4LF6 - chains A and I of the 21 polymer chains in the assembly; structure by X-ray diffraction, 3.31 A resolution.

== Chain A ==
Molecule: 16S rRNA
From: Thermus thermophilus
Sequence (1522 nucleotides; row label = number of the first residue in the row; note: 43 numbers in that range are skipped by the numbering (no residue carries them; nothing is unmodelled there); a row labelled like 190A-190L holds insertion residues (190A, then the next letters in order); numbering starts at 0):
     0 UUUGUUGGAG AGUUUGAUCC UGGCUCAGGG UGAACGCUGG CGGCGUGCCU AAGACAUGCA
    60 AGUCGUGCGG G
    73 CCGCGGGGUU UU
    88 ACUCCG
    95 UGGUC
   101 AGCGGCGGAC GGGUGAGUAA CGCGUGGGU
  129A G
   130 ACCUACCCGG AAGAGGGGGA CAACCCGGGG AAACUCGGGC UAAUCCCCCA UGUGGACCCG
   190 C
190A-190L CCCUUGGGGUGU
   191 GUCCAAAGGG CUUU
   216 GCCCGCUUCC GGAUGGGCCC GCGUCCCAUC AGCUAGUUGG UGGGGUAAUG GCCCACCAAG
   276 GCGACGACGG GUAGCCGGUC UGAGAGGAUG GCCGGCCACA GGGGCACUGA GACACGGGCC
   336 CCACUCCUAC GGGAGGCAGC AGUUAGGAAU CUUCCGCAAU GGGCGCAAGC CUGACGGAGC
   396 GACGCCGCUU GGAGGAAGAA GCCCUUCGGG GUGUAAACUC CUGAA
   442 CCCGGGACGA AACCCCCGAC GA
   474 GGGGACUGAC GGUACCGGG
   494 GUAAUAGCGC CGGCCAACUC CGUGCCAGCA GCCGCGGUAA UACGGAGGGC GCGAGCGUUA
   554 CCCGGAUUCA CUGGGCGUAA AGGGCGUGUA GGCGGCCUGG GGCGUCCCAU GUGAAAGACC
   614 ACGGCUCAAC CGUGGGGGAG CGUGGGAUAC GCUCAGGCUA GACGGUGGGA GAGGGUGGUG
   674 GAAUUCCCGG AGUAGCGGUG AAAUGCGCAG AUACCGGGAG GAACGCCGAU GGCGAAGGCA
   734 GCCACCUGGU CCACCCGUGA CGCUGAGGCG CGAAAGCGUG GGGAGCAAAC CGGAUUAGAU
   794 ACCCGGGUAG UCCACGCCCU AAACGAUGCG CGCUAGGUCU CUGGGUCU
   848 CCUGGGGGCC GAAGCUAACG CGUUAAGCGC GCCGCCUGGG GAGUACGGCC GCAAGGCUGA
   908 AACUCAAAGG AAUUGACGGG GGCCCGCACA AGCGGUGGAG CAUGUGGUUU AAUUCGAAGX
   968 AACGCGAAGA ACCUUACCAG GCCUUGACAU GCUAGG
 1003A G
  1004 AACCCGGGUG AAAGCCUGGG GUGCCCC
1030A-1030D GCGA
  1031 GGGGAGCCCU AGCACAGGUG CUGCAUGGCC GUCGUCAGCU CGUGCCGUGA GGUGUUGGGU
  1091 UAAGUCCCGC AACGAGCGCA ACCCCCGCCG UUAGUUGCCA GCGGUUCGGC CGGGCACUCU
  1151 AACGGGACUG CCCGCGAAA
  1171 GCGGGAGGAA GGAGGGGACG ACGUCUGGUC AGCAUGGCCC UUACGGCCUG GGCGACACAC
  1231 GUGCUACAAU GCCCACUACA AAGCGAUGCC ACCCGGCAAC GGGGAGCUAA UCGCAAAAAG
  1291 GUGGGCCCAG UUCGGAUUGG GGUCUGCAAC CCGACCCCAU GAAGCCGGAA UCGCUAGUAA
  1351 UCGCGGAUCA G
 1361A C
  1362 CAUGCCGCGG UGAAUACGUU CCCGGGCCUU GUACACACXG CCXGUXACGC CAUGGGAGCG
  1422 GGCUCUACCC GAAGUCGCCG GG
  1446 AGCCUACGGG
  1459 CAGGCGCCGA GGGUAGGGCC CGUGACUGGG GCGAAGUCGU AACAAGGUAG CUGUACCGGA
  1519 AGGUGCGGCU GGAU
 1532A C
  1533 CA
  1536 CUCCUUUCU
Disordered / not traced: 0-4, 1532A, 1536-1541
Differences from the reference sequence: conflict C1533 (A2157 in M26923.1), A1534 (C2158 in M26923.1)
Modified / non-standard residues: PSU (pseudouridine-5'-monophosphate) at position 516, 7MG (7N-methyl-8-hydroguanosine-5'-monophosphate) at position 527, M2G (N2-dimethylguanosine-5'-monophosphate) at position 966, 5MC (5-methylcytidine-5'-monophosphate) at position 967, 2MG (2N-methylguanosine-5'-monophosphate) at position 1207, 5MC (5-methylcytidine-5'-monophosphate) at position 1400, 4OC (4n,o2'-methylcytidine-5'-monophosphate) at position 1402, 5MC (5-methylcytidine-5'-monophosphate) at position 1404, 5MC (5-methylcytidine-5'-monophosphate) at position 1407, UR3 (3-methyluridine-5'-monophoshate) at position 1498, PSU (pseudouridine-5'-monophosphate) at position 1540, PSU (pseudouridine-5'-monophosphate) at position 1541
Metal / ion sites: Mg2+ site 1: U12, G22; Mg2+ site 2: U12, C526; K+ site 1 near U14 (its only coordinating residue here); Mg2+ site 3 near G21 (its only coordinating residue here); Mg2+ site 4 near C48 (its only coordinating residue here); Mg2+ site 5 near A53 (its only coordinating residue here); Mg2+ site 6 near G105 (its only coordinating residue here); Mg2+ site 7 near G107 (its only coordinating residue here); Mg2+ site 8: A109, G331; Mg2+ site 9: G115, A116, G117, G289; Mg2+ site 10: A116, G117, G289; Mg2+ site 11: C121, G124, U125, G236; 12 more K+ sites not listed; 64 more Mg2+ sites not listed
Ligand contacts:
  - neomycin (NMY), molecule 1: U45, G112, G113, C307, C308, G309, C355, A356, A389, C390, G391, G392, A393
  - neomycin (NMY), molecule 2: C58, A59, G371, C372, C386, U387, G388
  - neomycin (NMY), molecule 3: A119, A120, C121, G122, C123, G236, C237, G238, U239, C240, C241, C242, C280, G281, A282, G284, G285
  - neomycin (NMY), molecule 4: G567, G568, C569, G570, G575, G821, G874, C875, G876, C877, C880
  - neomycin (NMY), molecule 5: G610, A611, C612, C613, A614, C615, G616, A622, C623, C624, G625, U626, G627
  - neomycin (NMY), molecule 6: G1405, U1406, 5MC_1407, A1408, C1409, G1489, C1490, G1491, A1492, A1493, G1494, U1495, C1496

== Chain I ==
Molecule: ribosomal protein S9
From: Thermus thermophilus
UniProt: P80374 (RS9_THET8); residue numbers follow UniProt; this construct covers 1-128
Sequence (128 residues; row label = number of the first residue in the row):
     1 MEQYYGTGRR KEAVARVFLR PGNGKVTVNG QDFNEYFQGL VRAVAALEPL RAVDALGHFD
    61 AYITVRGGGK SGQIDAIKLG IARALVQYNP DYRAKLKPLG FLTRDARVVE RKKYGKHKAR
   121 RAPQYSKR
Disordered / not traced: 1

== Chain A / chain I interface ==
Residue-residue contacts (112):
  G942(A) - Gln124(I)  hydrogen bond to the base
  U943(A) - Gln124(I)  hydrogen bond to the sugar
  M2G_966(A) - Lys127(I)  base contact
  C1116(A) - Val108(I)  sugar contact
  G1117(A) - Arg104(I)  hydrogen bond to the phosphate
  G1117(A) - Ala106(I)  sugar contact
  C1118(A) - Arg9(I)  salt bridge to the phosphate
  C1118(A) - Arg83(I)  hydrogen bond to the phosphate
  C1118(A) - Arg104(I)  salt bridge to the phosphate
  C1119(A) - Arg9(I)  salt bridge to the phosphate
  C1119(A) - Arg83(I)  salt bridge to the phosphate
  G1127(A) - Arg16(I)  hydrogen bond to the sugar
  G1127(A) - Arg66(I)  sugar contact
  C1128(A) - Arg16(I)  hydrogen bond to the sugar
  C1128(A) - Tyr62(I)  phosphate contact
  C1128(A) - Arg66(I)  salt bridge to the phosphate
  C1129(A) - Tyr62(I)  hydrogen bond to the phosphate
  A1130(A) - Gln3(I)  hydrogen bond to the sugar
  A1130(A) - Phe18(I)  sugar contact
  A1130(A) - Arg20(I)  hydrogen bond to the phosphate
  A1130(A) - Tyr62(I)  hydrogen bond to the phosphate
  G1131(A) - Arg20(I)  salt bridge to the phosphate
  C1147(A) - Tyr5(I)  hydrogen bond to the sugar
  C1147(A) - Arg16(I)  hydrogen bond to the base
  U1148(A) - Tyr5(I)  sugar contact
  U1148(A) - Thr7(I)  phosphate contact
  U1148(A) - Arg9(I)  phosphate contact
  U1148(A) - Val14(I)  phosphate contact
  U1148(A) - Arg16(I)  sugar contact
  C1149(A) - Arg9(I)  salt bridge to the phosphate
  C1149(A) - Val14(I)  phosphate contact
  G1177(A) - Lys97(I)  phosphate contact
  G1178(A) - Arg93(I)  salt bridge to the phosphate
  G1178(A) - Lys97(I)  hydrogen bond to the base
  A1179(A) - Arg93(I)  salt bridge to the phosphate
  A1179(A) - Leu102(I)  sugar contact
  A1179(A) - Thr103(I)  phosphate contact
  A1179(A) - Arg104(I)  hydrogen bond to the sugar
  A1180(A) - Thr103(I)  hydrogen bond to the phosphate
  G1186(A) - Glu110(I)  phosphate contact
  G1186(A) - Lys113(I)  hydrogen bond to the phosphate
  G1187(A) - Arg111(I)  sugar contact
  G1187(A) - Lys113(I)  salt bridge to the phosphate
  A1188(A) - Tyr114(I)  hydrogen bond to the phosphate
  G1231(A) - Ser126(I)  sugar contact
  U1232(A) - Gln124(I)  phosphate contact
  U1232(A) - Tyr125(I)  phosphate contact
  U1232(A) - Ser126(I)  phosphate contact
  G1233(A) - His117(I)  salt bridge to the phosphate
  G1233(A) - Pro123(I)  phosphate contact
  G1233(A) - Gln124(I)  hydrogen bond to the phosphate
  A1248(A) - Lys70(I)  hydrogen bond to the sugar
  C1249(A) - Tyr36(I)  sugar contact
  C1249(A) - Gly68(I)  hydrogen bond to the sugar
  C1249(A) - Gly69(I)  sugar contact
  C1249(A) - Lys70(I)  sugar contact
  C1249(A) - Gln73(I)  hydrogen bond to the sugar
  A1250(A) - Arg66(I)  phosphate contact
  A1250(A) - Gly67(I)  hydrogen bond to the phosphate
  A1250(A) - Gly68(I)  hydrogen bond to the phosphate
  A1251(A) - Glu12(I)  sugar contact
  A1251(A) - Gly67(I)  phosphate contact
  G1290(A) - Leu40(I)  sugar contact
  G1291(A) - Gln38(I)  hydrogen bond to the sugar
  G1291(A) - Gly39(I)  sugar contact
  U1292(A) - Gln38(I)  sugar contact
  C1342(A) - Gln124(I)  sugar contact
  C1342(A) - Tyr125(I)  phosphate contact
  G1343(A) - Arg121(I)  hydrogen bond to the sugar
  G1343(A) - Ala122(I)  hydrogen bond to the sugar
  G1343(A) - Tyr125(I)  hydrogen bond to the phosphate
  C1344(A) - Arg120(I)  sugar contact
  C1344(A) - Ala122(I)  phosphate contact
  U1345(A) - Arg120(I)  salt bridge to the phosphate
  A1346(A) - Arg120(I)  salt bridge to the phosphate
  G1347(A) - Arg10(I)  hydrogen bond to the base
  G1347(A) - Lys11(I)  base contact
  G1347(A) - Arg107(I)  hydrogen bond to the base
  G1347(A) - Val108(I)  sugar contact
  G1347(A) - Val109(I)  sugar contact
  U1348(A) - Val109(I)  phosphate contact
  U1348(A) - Glu110(I)  hydrogen bond to the phosphate
  U1348(A) - Arg120(I)  phosphate contact
  A1349(A) - Lys118(I)  salt bridge to the phosphate
  A1349(A) - Arg120(I)  hydrogen bond to the phosphate
  A1349(A) - Arg121(I)  hydrogen bond to the phosphate
  A1350(A) - Lys118(I)  salt bridge to the phosphate
  A1350(A) - Arg121(I)  salt bridge to the phosphate
  U1351(A) - Lys118(I)  hydrogen bond to the base
  C1366(A) - His117(I)  salt bridge to the phosphate
  C1367(A) - Lys112(I)  salt bridge to the phosphate
  C1367(A) - Tyr114(I)  phosphate contact
  C1367(A) - Gly115(I)  hydrogen bond to the phosphate
  C1367(A) - Lys116(I)  phosphate contact
  G1368(A) - Arg111(I)  salt bridge to the phosphate
  G1368(A) - Lys112(I)  salt bridge to the phosphate
  G1368(A) - Lys113(I)  phosphate contact
  G1368(A) - Tyr114(I)  hydrogen bond to the phosphate
  C1369(A) - Arg111(I)  phosphate contact
  C1369(A) - Lys112(I)  hydrogen bond to the phosphate
  G1370(A) - Glu12(I)  phosphate contact
  G1371(A) - Lys11(I)  phosphate contact
  G1371(A) - Gly68(I)  sugar contact
  G1371(A) - Gly69(I)  phosphate contact
  G1371(A) - Val109(I)  phosphate contact
  U1372(A) - Lys11(I)  salt bridge to the phosphate
  U1372(A) - Gly69(I)  phosphate contact
  U1372(A) - Lys70(I)  phosphate contact
  U1372(A) - Ser71(I)  hydrogen bond to the phosphate
  U1372(A) - Gly72(I)  hydrogen bond to the phosphate
  G1373(A) - Lys11(I)  hydrogen bond to the base
  G1373(A) - Ser71(I)  hydrogen bond to the phosphate
Also at the interface, not in a pair above, chain A (54 interface residues in all): G941, 5MC_967, A1146, G1184
Also at the interface, not in a pair above, chain I (53 interface residues in all): Arg42, Arg128

== Summary ==
The interface between chain A and chain I involves 54 residues on one side and 53 on the other, with 40
hydrogen bonds and 21 salt bridges. Polar pairs include G942(A)-Gln124(I), C1147(A)-Arg16(I) and
G1178(A)-Lys97(I). Chain A binds 6 copies of neomycin.
Chain A is 16S rRNA and chain I is ribosomal protein S9, both from Thermus thermophilus; the structure,
Crystal Structure of 30S ribosomal subunit from Thermus thermophilus, was determined by X-ray diffraction.
